PDB entry 8GJH | X-ray diffraction, 3.60 A resolution | chains D and E of the 6 polymer chains in the assembly

== Chain D (and E) ==
Protein: Bifunctional polymyxin resistance protein ArnA
Source organism: Salmonella enterica subsp. enterica serovar Typhimurium
Notes: chain E of this document is another copy of the same molecule, construct and numbering; everything in this record applies to it too
UniProtKB: A0A0D6FBV2 (A0A0D6FBV2_SALTM); residues 1-660 here = UniProt positions 1-660
Sequence (660 residues; row label = number of the first residue in the row):
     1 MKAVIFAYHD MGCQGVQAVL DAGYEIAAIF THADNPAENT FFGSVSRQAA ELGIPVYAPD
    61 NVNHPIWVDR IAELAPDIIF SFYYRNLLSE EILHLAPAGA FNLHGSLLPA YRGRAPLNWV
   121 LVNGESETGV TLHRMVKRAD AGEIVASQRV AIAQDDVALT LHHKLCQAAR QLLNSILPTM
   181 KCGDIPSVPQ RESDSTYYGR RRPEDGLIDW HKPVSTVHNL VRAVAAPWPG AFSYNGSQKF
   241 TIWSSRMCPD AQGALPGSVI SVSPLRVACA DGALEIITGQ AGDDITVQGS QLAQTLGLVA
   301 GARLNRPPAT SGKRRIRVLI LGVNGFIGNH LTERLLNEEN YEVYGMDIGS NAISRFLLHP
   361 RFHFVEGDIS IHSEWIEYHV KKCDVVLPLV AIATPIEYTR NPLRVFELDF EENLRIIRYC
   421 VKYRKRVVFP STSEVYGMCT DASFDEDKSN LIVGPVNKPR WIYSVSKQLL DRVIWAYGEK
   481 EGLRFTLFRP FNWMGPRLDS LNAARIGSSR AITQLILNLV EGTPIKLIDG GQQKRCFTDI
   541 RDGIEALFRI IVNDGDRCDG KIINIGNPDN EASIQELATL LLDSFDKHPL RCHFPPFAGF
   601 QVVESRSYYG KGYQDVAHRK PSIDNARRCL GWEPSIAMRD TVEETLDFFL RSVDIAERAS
Disordered / not traced: 35-42, 305-313, 656-660
Small-molecule neighbours: uridine-5'-diphosphate-glucuronic acid (UGA): A393, T394, P395, Y398, T432, S433, E434, R460, Y463, P490, F491, N492, S509, R510, A511, Q514, L515, K526, I528, Q533, R535, I574, Y608, Y609, Y613, D615, R619
What the authors report for this chain:
  - binding site for uridine-5'-diphosphate-glucuronic acid: N492

== Chain D / chain E interface ==
Contacting residue pairs - 31 pairs, chain D then chain E:
  D347(D) - Y378(E)
  I348(D) - Y378(E)  hydrogen bond (backbone-side chain)
  I348(D) - K381(E)
  I348(D) - K382(E)
  E366(D) - Y378(E)  hydrogen bond
  E366(D) - K382(E)  salt bridge
  G367(D) - Y378(E)
  D368(D) - Y378(E)
  D368(D) - K381(E)  salt bridge
  I371(D) - E374(E)
  I371(D) - E377(E)
  I371(D) - K381(E)
  I371(D) - Y423(E)
  H372(D) - E374(E)  salt bridge
  H372(D) - Y378(E)
  S373(D) - E374(E)  hydrogen bond (backbone-side chain)
  E374(D) - E374(E)
  W375(D) - E374(E)
  W375(D) - W375(E)
  E521(D) - G236(E)
  E521(D) - S237(E)  hydrogen bond
  G522(D) - N235(E)
  T523(D) - N235(E)
  T523(D) - Q238(E)
  P524(D) - L296(E)
  K526(D) - Q238(E)
  P596(D) - V299(E)  hydrophobic
  P596(D) - G301(E)
  F597(D) - V299(E)
  A598(D) - G297(E)
  Q601(D) - T295(E)
Other interface residues (no listed pair), chain D (20 interface residues in all): R404
Other interface residues (no listed pair), chain E (19 interface residues in all): Q294, A300, R424

== In short ==
20 residues of chain D face 19 of chain E across their interface, with 4 hydrogen bonds and 3 salt bridges.
Polar pairs include E366(D)-K382(E), D368(D)-K381(E) and H372(D)-E374(E). Chain D binds
uridine-5'-diphosphate-glucuronic acid. The paper reports a binding site for uridine-5'-diphosphate-glucuronic
acid at N492(D).
Chain D and chain E are both Bifunctional polymyxin resistance protein ArnA (Salmonella enterica subsp.
enterica serovar Typhimurium); the structure, Salmonella ArnA, was determined by X-ray diffraction, deposited
together with 8FTN.
